PDB entry 7VPI | electron microscopy, 3.60 A resolution | chain A

== Chain A ==
Protein: Polyamine-transporting ATPase 13A2
From: Homo sapiens
Notes: EC 7.6.2.-
UniProtKB: Q9NQ11 (AT132_HUMAN); residues 1-1180 here = UniProt positions 1-1180
Sequence (1184 residues; numbered -3 to 1180; the number before each row is that of its first residue; numbers below 1 keep their minus sign (Gly-3 is residue -3)):
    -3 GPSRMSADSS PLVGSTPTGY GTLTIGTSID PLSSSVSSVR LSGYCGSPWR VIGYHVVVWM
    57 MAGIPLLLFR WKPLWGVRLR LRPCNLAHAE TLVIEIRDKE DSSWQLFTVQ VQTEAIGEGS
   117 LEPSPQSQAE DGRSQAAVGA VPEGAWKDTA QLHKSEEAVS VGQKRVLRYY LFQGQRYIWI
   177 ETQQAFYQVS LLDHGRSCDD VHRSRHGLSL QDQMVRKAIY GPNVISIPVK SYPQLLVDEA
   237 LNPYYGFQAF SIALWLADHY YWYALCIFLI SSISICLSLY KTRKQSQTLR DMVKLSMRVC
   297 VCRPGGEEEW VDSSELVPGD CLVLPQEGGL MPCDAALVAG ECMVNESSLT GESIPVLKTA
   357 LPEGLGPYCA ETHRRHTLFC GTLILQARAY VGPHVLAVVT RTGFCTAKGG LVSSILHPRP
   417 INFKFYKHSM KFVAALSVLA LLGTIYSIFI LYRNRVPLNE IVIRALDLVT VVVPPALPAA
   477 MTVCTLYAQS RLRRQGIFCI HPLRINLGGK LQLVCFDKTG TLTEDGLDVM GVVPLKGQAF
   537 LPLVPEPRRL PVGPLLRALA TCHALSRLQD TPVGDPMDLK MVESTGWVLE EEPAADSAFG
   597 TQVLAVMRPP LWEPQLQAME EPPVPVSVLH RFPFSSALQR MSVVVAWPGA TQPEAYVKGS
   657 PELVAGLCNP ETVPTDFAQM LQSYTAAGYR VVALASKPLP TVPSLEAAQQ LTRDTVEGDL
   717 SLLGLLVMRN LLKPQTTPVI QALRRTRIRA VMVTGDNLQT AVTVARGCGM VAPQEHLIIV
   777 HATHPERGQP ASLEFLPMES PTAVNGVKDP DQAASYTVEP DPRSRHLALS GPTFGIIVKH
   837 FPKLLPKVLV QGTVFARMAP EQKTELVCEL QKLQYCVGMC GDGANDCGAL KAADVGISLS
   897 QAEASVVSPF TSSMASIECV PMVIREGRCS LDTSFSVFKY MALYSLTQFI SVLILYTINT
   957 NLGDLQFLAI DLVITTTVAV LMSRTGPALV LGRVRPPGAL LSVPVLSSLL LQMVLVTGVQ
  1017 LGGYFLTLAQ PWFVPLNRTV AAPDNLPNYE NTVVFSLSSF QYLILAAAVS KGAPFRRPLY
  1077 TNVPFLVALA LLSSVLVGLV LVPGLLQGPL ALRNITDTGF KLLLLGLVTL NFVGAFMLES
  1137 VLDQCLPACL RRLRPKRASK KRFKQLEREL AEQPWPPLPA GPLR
Unresolved in the structure: -3 to 179, 590-595, 611-617, 798-819, 1174-1180
Construct notes: expression tag (-3 to 0)
Bound ions: Mg2+: Asp513, Thr515 (together with AMP-PCP)
Residues lining bound ligands: AMP-PCP (ACP; phosphomethylphosphonic acid adenylate ester): Asp513, Lys514, Thr515, Asp571, Met573, Phe630, Ser632, Gln635, Arg636, Met637, Lys654, Gly655, Ser656, Arg686, Val688, Thr750, Gly751, Asp752, Arg853, Lys859, Asn881
From the paper describing this entry:
  - binding site for AMP-PCP: Asp513, Thr515, Phe630, Asn881

== Overview ==
Ligands of chain A: AMP-PCP. Asp513 and Thr515 form the Mg2+ site. From the paper: a binding site for AMP-PCP
at Asp513, Thr515 and Phe630 among others.
Chain A is Polyamine-transporting ATPase 13A2 (Homo sapiens); the structure, Cryo-EM structure of the human
ATP13A2 (E1-ATP state), was determined by electron microscopy, deposited together with 7VPJ, 7VPK and 7VPL.
